6SD6 - chains C and D of the 4 polymer chains in the assembly; structure by X-ray diffraction, 2.61 A resolution.

# Chain C (and D)
Name: tRNA(fMet)-specific endonuclease VapC
Organism: Shigella sonnei
Notes: EC 3.1.-.-; chain D of this document is another copy of the same molecule, construct and numbering; everything in this record applies to it too
UniProtKB: A0A0H9P9N5 (A0A0H9P9N5_SHISO); residues 1-132 here = UniProt positions 1-132
Chain sequence (152 residues; numbered -19 to 132; the number before each row is that of its first residue; numbers below 1 keep their minus sign (Met-19 is residue -19)):
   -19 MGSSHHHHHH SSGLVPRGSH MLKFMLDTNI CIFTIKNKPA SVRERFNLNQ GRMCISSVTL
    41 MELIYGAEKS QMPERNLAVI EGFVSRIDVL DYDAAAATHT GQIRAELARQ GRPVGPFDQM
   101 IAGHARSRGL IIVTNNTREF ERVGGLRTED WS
Disordered / not traced: -19 to -3 (chain D: -19 to 0)
Sequence notes: initiating methionine (-19); expression tag (-18 to 0)

# Chain C / chain D interface
Contacting residue pairs (34):
  Ser37(C) - Tyr72(D)  hydrogen bond (side chain-backbone)
  Ser37(C) - Ala77(D)
  Leu40(C) - Ala74(D)  hydrophobic
  Met41(C) - Tyr72(D)
  Met41(C) - Ala77(D)  hydrophobic
  Met41(C) - Thr80(D)
  Met41(C) - Arg84(D)
  Ile44(C) - Thr78(D)
  Tyr45(C) - Gly81(D)
  Tyr45(C) - Arg84(D)
  Tyr45(C) - Ala85(D)
  Glu48(C) - Ala85(D)
  Asp71(C) - Tyr72(D)
  Asp71(C) - Asp73(D)
  Asp71(C) - Ala74(D)
  Tyr72(C) - Ser37(D)  hydrogen bond (backbone-side chain)
  Tyr72(C) - Met41(D)
  Tyr72(C) - Asp71(D)
  Tyr72(C) - Tyr72(D)  hydrogen bond (backbone-backbone)
  Asp73(C) - Ser37(D)
  Asp73(C) - Asp71(D)
  Ala74(C) - Leu40(D)  hydrophobic
  Ala77(C) - Ser37(D)
  Ala77(C) - Met41(D)
  Thr78(C) - Ile44(D)
  Thr80(C) - Met41(D)
  Gly81(C) - Ile44(D)
  Gly81(C) - Tyr45(D)
  Arg84(C) - Met41(D)
  Arg84(C) - Tyr45(D)
  Ala85(C) - Tyr45(D)
  Ala85(C) - Glu48(D)
  Phe97(C) - Arg84(D)
  Met100(C) - Met100(D)  hydrophobic
Other interface residues (no listed pair), chain C (24 interface residues in all): Val38, Glu42, Lys49, Gln82, Arg89, Pro96
Other interface residues (no listed pair), chain D (23 interface residues in all): Val38, Lys49, Gln82, Arg89, Pro96, Phe97

# In short
Chain C and chain D form an interface of 24 and 23 residues respectively, with 3 hydrogen bonds. Among the
polar pairs are Ser37(C)-Tyr72(D) and Tyr72(C)-Tyr72(D).
Both chains are tRNA(fMet)-specific endonuclease VapC (Shigella sonnei). Entry 6SD6 (Structure of VapBC from
Shigella sonnei) was determined by X-ray diffraction.
